PDB entry 8ISS | electron microscopy, 3.19 A resolution | chains D and E of the 5 polymer chains in the assembly

Chain D:
Protein: tRNA-splicing endonuclease subunit Sen54
Organism: Homo sapiens
Reference sequence: Q7Z6J9 (SEN54_HUMAN); residue numbers follow UniProt; this construct covers 1-526
Sequence (530 residues; each row starts with the number of its first residue; numbers below 1 keep their minus sign (Ser-3 is residue -3)):
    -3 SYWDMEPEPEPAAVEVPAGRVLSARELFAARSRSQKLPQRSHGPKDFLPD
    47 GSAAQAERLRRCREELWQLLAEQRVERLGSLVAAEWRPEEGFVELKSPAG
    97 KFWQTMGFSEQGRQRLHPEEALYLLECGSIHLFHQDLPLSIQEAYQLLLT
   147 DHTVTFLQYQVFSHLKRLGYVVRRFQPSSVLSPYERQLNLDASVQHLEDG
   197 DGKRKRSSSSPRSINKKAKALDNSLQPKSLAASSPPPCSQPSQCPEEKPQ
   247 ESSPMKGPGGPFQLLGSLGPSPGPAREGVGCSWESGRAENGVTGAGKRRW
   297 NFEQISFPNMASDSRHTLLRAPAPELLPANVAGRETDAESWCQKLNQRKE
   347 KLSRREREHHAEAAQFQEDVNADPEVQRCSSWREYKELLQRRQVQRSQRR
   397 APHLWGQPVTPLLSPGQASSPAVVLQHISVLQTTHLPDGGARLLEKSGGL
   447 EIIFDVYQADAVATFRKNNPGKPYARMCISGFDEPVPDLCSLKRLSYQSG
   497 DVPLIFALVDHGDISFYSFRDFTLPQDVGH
Unresolved in the structure: -3 to 5, 174-402, 524-526
Differences from the reference sequence: expression tag (-3 to 0)
Reported in the primary citation:
  - binding site for the 88-nt RNA strand (chain E): Arg27 to Ser48

Chain E:
Molecule: 88-nt RNA strand
Sequence (88 nucleotides; each row starts with the number of its first residue):
     1 GGCUCUGUGGCGCAAUGGAUAGCGCAUUGGACUUCUAGUGACGAAUAGAG
    51 CAAUUCAAAGGUUGUGGGUUCGAAUCCCACCAGAGUCG
Unresolved in the structure: 39-46
Metal / ion sites: Mg2+ near G12 (its only coordinating residue here)

Interface between chain D and chain E:
Residue-residue contacts (41; chain D residue first):
  Arg27(D) with A14(E), phosphate contact; A15(E), salt bridge to the phosphate; U16(E), salt bridge to the phosphate
  Gln31(D) with A14(E), base contact; G22(E), hydrogen bond to the sugar; C23(E), hydrogen bond to the sugar
  Lys32(D) with C23(E), sugar contact
  Leu33(D) with G24(E), sugar contact
  Gln35(D) with C56(E), phosphate contact; A57(E), phosphate contact
  Arg36(D) with U55(E), salt bridge to the phosphate; C56(E), phosphate contact
  Ser37(D) with U55(E), phosphate contact; C56(E), phosphate contact
  His38(D) with C56(E), phosphate contact
  Gly39(D) with U55(E), sugar contact
  Pro40(D) with U55(E), sugar contact
  Lys41(D) with A52(E), hydrogen bond to the phosphate; A53(E), salt bridge to the phosphate; U54(E), sugar contact
  Arg73(D) with U16(E), hydrogen bond to the sugar
  Pro94(D) with U4(E), sugar contact
  Ala95(D) with C5(E), sugar contact
  Gly96(D) with C5(E), hydrogen bond to the sugar
  Lys97(D) with C5(E), sugar contact; U6(E), sugar contact; G7(E), sugar contact; C13(E), salt bridge to the phosphate
  Trp99(D) with G85(E), sugar contact
  Ser105(D) with U86(E), sugar contact
  Gly165(D) with G12(E), sugar contact
  Ala455(D) with C11(E), sugar contact; G12(E), sugar contact
  Asp456(D) with C11(E), sugar contact
  Ala459(D) with G12(E), phosphate contact
  Phe461(D) with A84(E), sugar contact
  Arg462(D) with A84(E), salt bridge to the phosphate
  Lys463(D) with G85(E), phosphate contact
  Asn464(D) with G85(E), hydrogen bond to the phosphate; U86(E), hydrogen bond to the phosphate
  Asp509(D) with A52(E), base contact
Other interface residues (no listed pair), chain D (30 interface residues in all): Glu72, Gln100, Val458
Other interface residues (no listed pair), chain E (23 interface residues in all): G83

In short:
30 residues of chain D and 23 residues of chain E are in contact; the contacts include 7 hydrogen bonds and 6
salt bridges. Among the polar pairs are Gln31(D)-G22(E), Gln31(D)-C23(E) and Arg73(D)-U16(E). From the paper:
a binding site for the 88-nt RNA strand (chain E) at Arg27(D).
Chain D is tRNA-splicing endonuclease subunit Sen54 (Homo sapiens) and chain E is an 88-nt RNA strand; the
structure, Cryo-EM structure of wild-type human tRNA Splicing Endonuclease Complex bound to pre-tRNA-ARG at
3.19 A resolution, was determined by electron microscopy.
